Entry 8Z6U (electron microscopy, 3.83 A resolution); this record covers chains G and C of the 18 polymer chains in the assembly.

Chain G:
Protein: CYFN1006-2 heavy chain
From: Homo sapiens
Amino-acid sequence (218 residues; row label = number of the first residue in the row; note: 9 numbers in that range are skipped by the numbering (no residue carries them; nothing is unmodelled there)):
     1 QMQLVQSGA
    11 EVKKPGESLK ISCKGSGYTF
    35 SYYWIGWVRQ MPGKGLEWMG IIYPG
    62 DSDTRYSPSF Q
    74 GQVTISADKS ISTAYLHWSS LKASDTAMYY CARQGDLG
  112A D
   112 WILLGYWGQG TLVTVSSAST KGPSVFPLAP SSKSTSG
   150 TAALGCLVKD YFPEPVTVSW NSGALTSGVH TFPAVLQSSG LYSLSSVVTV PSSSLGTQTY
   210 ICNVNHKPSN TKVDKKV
Cystine bridges: Cys23-Cys104, Cys155-Cys211

Chain C:
Protein: Spike glycoprotein, Fibritin, Expression Tag
From: Severe acute respiratory syndrome coronavirus 2
Reference sequence: chimeric construct of P0DTC2, P10104: residues 18-1208 from P0DTC2 (SPIKE_SARS2) positions 14-1204 (UniProt number = residue number - 4); residues 1211-1234 from P10104 positions 458-481 (UniProt number = residue number - 753)
Amino-acid sequence (1295 residues; row label = number of the first residue in the row; numbers below 1 keep their minus sign (Met-6 is residue -6)):
    -6 MPMGSLQPLA TLYLLGMLVA SVLAQCVNLI TRTQSYTNSF TRGVYYPDKV FRSSVLHSTH
    54 DLFLPFFSNV TWFHAIHVSG TNGTKRFDNP ALPFNDGVYF ASTEKSNIIR GWIFGTTLDS
   114 KTQSLLIVNN ATNVVIKVCE FQFCNDPFLD VYQKNNKSWM ESEFRVYSSA NNCTFEYVSQ
   174 PFLMDLEGKE GNFKNLREFV FKNIDGYFKI YSKHTPINLE RDLPQGFSAL EPLVDLPIGI
   234 NITRFQTLLA LHRSYLTPVD SSSGWTAGAA AYYVGYLQPR TFLLKYNENG TITDAVDCAL
   294 DPLSETKCTL KSFTVEKGIY QTSNFRVQPT ESIVRFPNIT NLCPFHEVFN ATTFASVYAW
   354 NRKRISNCVA DYSVIYNFAP FFAFKCYGVS PTKLNDLCFT NVYADSFVIR GNEVSQIAPG
   414 QTGNIADYNY KLPDDFTGCV IAWNSNKLDS KPSGNYNYLY RLLRKSKLKP FERDISTEIY
   474 QAGNKPCNGV AGPNCYSPLQ SYGFRPTYGV GHQPYRVVVL SFELLHAPAT VCGPKKSTNL
   534 VKNKCVNFNF NGLTGTGVLT ESNKKFLPFQ QFGRDIADTT DAVRDPQTLE ILDITPCSFG
   594 GVSVITPGTN TSNQVAVLYQ GVNCTEVPVA IHADQLTPTW RVYSTGSNVF QTRAGCLIGA
   654 EYVNNSYECD IPIGAGICAS YQTQTKSHGS ASSVASQSII AYTMSLGAEN SVAYSNNSIA
   714 IPTNFTISVT TEILPVSMTK TSVDCTMYIC GDSTECSNLL LQYGSFCTQL KRALTGIAVE
   774 QDKNTQEVFA QVKQIYKTPP IKYFGGFNFS QILPDPSKPS KRSPIEDLLF NKVTLADAGF
   834 IKQYGDCLGD IAARDLICAQ KFNGLTVLPP LLTDEMIAQY TSALLAGTIT SGWTFGAGPA
   894 LQIPFPMQMA YRFNGIGVTQ NVLYENQKLI ANQFNSAIGK IQDSLSSTPS ALGKLQDVVN
   954 HNAQALNTLV KQLSSKFGAI SSVLNDILSR LDPPEAEVQI DRLITGRLQS LQTYVTQQLI
  1014 RAAEIRASAN LAATKMSECV LGQSKRVDFC GKGYHLMSFP QSAPHGVVFL HVTYVPAQEK
  1074 NFTTAPAICH DGKAHFPREG VFVSNGTHWF VTQRNFYEPQ IITTDNTFVS GNCDVVIGIV
  1134 NNTVYDPLQP ELDSFKEELD KYFKNHTSPD VDLGDISGIN ASVVNIQKEI DRLNEVAKNL
  1194 NESLIDLQEL GKYEQGSGYI PEAPRDGQAY VRKDGEWVFL STFLSGLEVL FQGPGGWSHP
  1254 QFEKGGGSGG GSGGSAWSHP QFEKGGSHHH HHHHH
Disordered / not traced: -6 to 25, 69-77, 147-151, 175-179, 187, 261-263, 679-687, 1145-1288
Differences from the reference sequence: initiating methionine (-6); expression tag (-5 to 17); variant Ile23 (Thr19 in P0DTC2), Ser28 (Ala27 in P0DTC2), Asp143 (Gly142 in P0DTC2), Glu213 (Val in P0DTC2), Val252 (Gly in P0DTC2), His339 (Gly in P0DTC2), Thr346 (Arg in P0DTC2), Ile368 (Leu in P0DTC2), Phe371 (Ser in P0DTC2), Pro373 (Ser in P0DTC2), Phe375 (Ser in P0DTC2), Ala376 (Thr in P0DTC2), Asn405 (Asp in P0DTC2), Ser408 (Arg in P0DTC2), Asn417 (Lys in P0DTC2), Lys440 (Asn in P0DTC2), Pro445 (Val in P0DTC2), Ser446 (Gly in P0DTC2), Leu456 (Phe in P0DTC2), Lys460 (Asn in P0DTC2), Asn477 (Ser in P0DTC2), Ala484 (Glu in P0DTC2), Pro486 (Phe in P0DTC2), Ser490 (Phe in P0DTC2), Arg498 (Gln in P0DTC2), Tyr501 (Asn in P0DTC2), Gly614 (Asp in P0DTC2), Tyr655 (His in P0DTC2), Lys679 (Asn in P0DTC2), His681 (Pro in P0DTC2), Lys764 (Asn in P0DTC2), Tyr796 (Asp in P0DTC2), His954 (Gln in P0DTC2), Lys969 (Asn in P0DTC2), Pro986 (Lys in P0DTC2), Pro987 (Val in P0DTC2); conflict His53 (Gln52 in P0DTC2), Ala84 (Val83 in P0DTC2), Gln146 (His in P0DTC2), Glu183 (Gln in P0DTC2), Lys478 (Thr in P0DTC2), His505 (Tyr in P0DTC2), Gly682 (Arg in P0DTC2), Ser683 (Arg in P0DTC2), Ser685 (Arg in P0DTC2), Pro817 (Phe in P0DTC2), Pro892 (Ala in P0DTC2), Pro899 (Ala in P0DTC2), Pro942 (Ala in P0DTC2); linker (1209-1210)
UniProt features mapped onto this chain:
  - glycosylation (N-linked (GlcNAc...) asparagine): Asn21 (complex), Asn126 (hybrid)
Cystine bridges: Cys132-Cys166, Cys291-Cys301, Cys336-Cys361, Cys379-Cys432, Cys391-Cys525, Cys480-Cys488, Cys538-Cys590, Cys617-Cys649, Cys662-Cys671, Cys738-Cys760, Cys743-Cys749, Cys840-Cys851, Cys1032-Cys1043, Cys1082-Cys1126

Chain G / chain C interface:
Residue-residue contacts (18; chain G residue first):
  Tyr36(G) - Pro499(C)  hydrophobic
  Tyr36(G) - Thr500(C)
  Tyr37(G) - Pro445(C)
  Trp38(G) - Lys440(C)  hydrogen bond (side chain-backbone)
  Trp38(G) - Leu441(C)  hydrophobic
  Tyr57(G) - Lys440(C)
  Asp62(G) - Lys440(C)  salt bridge
  Asp64(G) - Lys440(C)  salt bridge
  Arg66(G) - Leu441(C)
  Asp109(G) - Lys444(C)
  Asp109(G) - Ser446(C)  hydrogen bond (backbone-side chain)
  Leu110(G) - Lys444(C)
  Gly111(G) - Lys444(C)  hydrogen bond (backbone-side chain)
  Trp112(G) - Thr345(C)
  Trp112(G) - Leu441(C)  hydrophobic
  Asp112A(G) - Thr345(C)  hydrogen bond
  Asp112A(G) - Thr346(C)
  Ile113(G) - Thr345(C)

Overview:
The interface between chain G and chain C involves 13 residues on one side and 9 on the other, with 4 hydrogen
bonds and 2 salt bridges. Polar contacts include Asp62(G)-Lys440(C), Asp64(G)-Lys440(C) and
Trp38(G)-Lys440(C).
Here chain G is CYFN1006-2 heavy chain (Homo sapiens) and chain C is Spike glycoprotein, Fibritin, Expression
Tag (Severe acute respiratory syndrome coronavirus 2). Entry 8Z6U (SARS-CoV-2 EG.5.1 Spike in complex with
CYFN1006-2(S-CYFN1006-2 dimer trimer)) was determined by electron microscopy.
